PDB entry 3HAY | X-ray diffraction, 4.99 A resolution (low resolution: residue-level contacts below are approximate; hydrogen-bond / salt-bridge calls are withheld) | chains D and E of the 6 polymer chains in the assembly

[Chain D]
Protein: 50S ribosomal protein L7Ae
From: Pyrococcus furiosus
Reference sequence: Q8U160 (RL7A_PYRFU); residues 3-124 here correspond to UniProt positions 2-123 (UniProt number = residue number - 1)
Amino-acid sequence (130 residues; numbered 1 to 130; the number before each row is that of its first residue):
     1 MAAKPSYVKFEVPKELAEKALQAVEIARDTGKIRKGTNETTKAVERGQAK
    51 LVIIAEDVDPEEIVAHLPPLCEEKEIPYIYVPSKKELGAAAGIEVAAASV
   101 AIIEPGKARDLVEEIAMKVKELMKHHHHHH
Unresolved in the structure: 1-3, 125-130
Differences from the reference sequence: expression tag (1-2, 125-130)

[Chain E]
Molecule: H/aca RNA
Sequence (71 nucleotides; row label = number of the first residue in the row; numbers below 1 keep their minus sign (G-7 is residue -7)):
    -7 GGCUGCCUGGGUCCGCCUUGAGUGCCCGGGUGAGAAGCAUGAUCCCGGGU
    43 AAUUAUGGCGGACCCACAGAU
Unresolved in the structure: 62-63

[Chain D / chain E interface]
Pairs across the interface (33; chain D residue first):
  Arg34(D) - G24(E)
  Lys35(D) - G24(E)
  Lys35(D) - A25(E)
  Lys35(D) - A31(E)
  Lys35(D) - G33(E)
  Gly36(D) - A31(E)
  Gly36(D) - U32(E)
  Gly36(D) - G33(E)
  Thr37(D) - A31(E)
  Thr37(D) - U32(E)
  Thr37(D) - G33(E)
  Asn38(D) - G24(E)
  Asn38(D) - G33(E)
  Glu39(D) - G24(E)
  Glu39(D) - G33(E)
  Lys42(D) - G21(E)
  Lys42(D) - G22(E)
  Arg46(D) - G22(E)
  Arg46(D) - U23(E)
  Val58(D) - U32(E)
  Asp59(D) - U32(E)
  Lys84(D) - U32(E)
  Ile93(D) - A31(E)
  Glu94(D) - G26(E)
  Glu94(D) - A28(E)
  Glu94(D) - C30(E)
  Val95(D) - C30(E)
  Val95(D) - A31(E)
  Ala96(D) - A31(E)
  Ala96(D) - U32(E)
  Ala97(D) - A31(E)
  Ala97(D) - U32(E)
  Ala98(D) - U32(E)
Other interface residues (no listed pair), chain D (21 interface residues in all): Asp57, Pro60, Ile63, Ser99

[Summary]
21 residues of chain D and 11 residues of chain E are in contact.
Here chain D is 50S ribosomal protein L7Ae (Pyrococcus furiosus) and chain E is H/aca RNA. Entry 3HAY (Crystal
structure of a substrate-bound full H/ACA RNP from Pyrococcus furiosus) was determined by X-ray diffraction
(same publication as 3HAX).
